Entry 4VGC (X-ray diffraction, 2.10 A resolution); this record covers chains A and C of the 3 polymer chains in the assembly.

[Chain A]
Protein: Gamma chymotrypsin
Organism: Bos taurus
Notes: EC 3.4.21.1
UniProt: P00766 (CTRA_BOVIN); residues 1-13 here = UniProt positions 1-13
Amino-acid sequence (13 residues; each row starts with the number of its first residue):
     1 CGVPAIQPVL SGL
Unresolved in the structure: 11-13

[Chain C]
Protein: Gamma chymotrypsin
Organism: Bos taurus
Notes: EC 3.4.21.1
UniProt: P00766 (CTRA_BOVIN); numbering as in UniProt (aligned over 149-245)
Amino-acid sequence (97 residues; each row starts with the number of its first residue):
   149 ANTPDRLQQA SLPLLSNTNC KKYWGTKIKD AMICAGASGV SSCMGDSGGP LVCKKNGAWT
   209 LVGIVSWGSS TCSTSTPGVY ARVTALVNWV QQTLAAN
Unresolved in the structure: 149-150
UniProt features mapped onto this chain:
  - active site: S195 (Charge relay system)
Disulfides: C168-C182, C191-C220
Glycans and other covalent adducts: d-1-naphthyl-2-acetamido-ethane boronic acid (SRD) linked to S195
Small-molecule neighbours: d-1-naphthyl-2-acetamido-ethane boronic acid (SRD): S190, C191, M192, V213, S214, W215, G216, S217, S218, C220

[How chain A and chain C interact]
Pairs across the interface (8; chain A residue first):
  C1(A) with A206(C)
  G2(A) with A206(C); W207(C), hydrogen bond (backbone-backbone)
  V3(A) with G205(C); A206(C), hydrophobic
  P4(A) with W207(C)
  V9(A) with Q157(C), hydrogen bond (backbone-side chain)
  L10(A) with Q157(C)
Interface residues without a listed pair, chain A (7 interface residues in all): P8
Interface residues without a listed pair, chain C (5 interface residues in all): S159

[Summary]
7 residues of chain A and 5 residues of chain C are in contact, with 2 hydrogen bonds. Polar pairs include
V9(A)-Q157(C) and G2(A)-W207(C). D-1-naphthyl-2-acetamido-ethane boronic acid is covalently linked to S195(C).
UniProt lists active-site residue S195(C) on chain C.
Here chain A is Gamma chymotrypsin and chain C is Gamma chymotrypsin, both from Bos taurus. Entry 4VGC
(Gamma-chymotrypsin D-naphthyl-1-acetamido boronic acid inhibitor complex) was determined by X-ray
diffraction, deposited together with 1VGC, 2VGC and 3VGC.
